PDB entry 8JJ2 | electron microscopy, 4.30 A resolution (low resolution: residue-level contacts below are approximate; hydrogen-bond / salt-bridge calls are withheld) | chains B and C of the 6 polymer chains in the assembly

Chain B:
Name: Glutamate receptor ionotropic, NMDA 1
From: Homo sapiens
UniProt: Q05586 (NMDZ1_HUMAN); residue numbers follow UniProt; this construct covers 1-847
Chain sequence (847 residues; numbered 1 to 847; the number before each row is that of its first residue):
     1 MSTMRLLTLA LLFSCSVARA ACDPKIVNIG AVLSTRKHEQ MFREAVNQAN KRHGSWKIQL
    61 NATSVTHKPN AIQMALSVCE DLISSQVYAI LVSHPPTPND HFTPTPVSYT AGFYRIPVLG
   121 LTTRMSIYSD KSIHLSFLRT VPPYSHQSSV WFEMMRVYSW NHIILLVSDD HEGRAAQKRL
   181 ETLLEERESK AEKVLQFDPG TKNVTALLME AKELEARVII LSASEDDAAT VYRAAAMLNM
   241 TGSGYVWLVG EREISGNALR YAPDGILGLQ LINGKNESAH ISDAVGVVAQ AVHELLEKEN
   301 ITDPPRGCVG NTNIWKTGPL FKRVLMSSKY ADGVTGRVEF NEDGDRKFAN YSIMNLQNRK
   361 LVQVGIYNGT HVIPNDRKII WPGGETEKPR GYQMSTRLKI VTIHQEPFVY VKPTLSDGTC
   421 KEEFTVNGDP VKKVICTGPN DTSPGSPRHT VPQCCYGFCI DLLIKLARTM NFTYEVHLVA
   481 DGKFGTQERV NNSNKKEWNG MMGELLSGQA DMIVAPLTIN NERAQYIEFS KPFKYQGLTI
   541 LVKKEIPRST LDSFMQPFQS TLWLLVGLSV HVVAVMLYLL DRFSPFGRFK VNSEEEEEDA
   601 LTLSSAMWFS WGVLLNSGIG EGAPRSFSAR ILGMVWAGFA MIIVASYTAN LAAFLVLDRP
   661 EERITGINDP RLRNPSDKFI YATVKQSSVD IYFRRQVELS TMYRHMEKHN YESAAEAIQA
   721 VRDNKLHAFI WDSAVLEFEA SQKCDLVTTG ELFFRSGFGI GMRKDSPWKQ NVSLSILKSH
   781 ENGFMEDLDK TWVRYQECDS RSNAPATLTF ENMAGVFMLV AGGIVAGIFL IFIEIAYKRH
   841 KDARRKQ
Disordered / not traced: 1-24, 545-549, 585-602, 620-625, 797-808, 845-847
Disulfides: C79-C308, C420-C454, C436-C455
Covalent attachments: N-acetylglucosamine (NAG) linked to N61, N276, N471, N771
Swiss-Prot annotation at these positions:
  - region: L603 to P624 (Pore-forming)
  - binding site (glycine): P516, T518, R523, S688, D732
  - glycosylation (N-linked (GlcNAc...) asparagine): N61, N203, N239, N276, N300, N350, N368, N440, N471, N491, N674, N771
  - natural variant: R217 (R217W: In NDHMSR), D227 (D227H: In NDHMSR; uncertain significance), R306 (R306Q: Found in a patient with schizophrenia; uncertain significance), D552 (D552E: In NDHMSD), P557 (P557R: In NDHMSD), S560 (S560SS: In NDHMSD), G618 (G618R: In NDHMSD), G620 (G620R: In NDHMSD), A637 (A637S: In NDHMSD; uncertain significance; A637V: In NDHMSD; uncertain significance), G638 (G638A: In NDHMSD; G638V: In NDHMSD), M641 (M641I: In NDHMSD; M641L: In NDHMSD; M641V: In NDHMSD), I642 (I642T: In NDHMSD; uncertain significance), 14 further natural variant entries in UniProt
  - mutagenesis: I642 (I642L: Slight decrease in glutamate and glycine agonist potency; mutant channels are activated at 2-fold higher glutamate and glycine concentrations), V644 (V644M: Increase in glutamate and glycine agonist potency; mutant channels are activated lower glutamate and glycine concentrations), A653 (A653G: Increase in glutamate and glycine agonist potency; mutant channels are activated lower glutamate and glycine concentrations), M813 (M813V: Slight decrease in glycine agonist potency; no effect on glutamate agonist potency)

Chain C:
Name: Glutamate receptor ionotropic, NMDA 2A
From: Homo sapiens
UniProt: Q12879 (NMDE1_HUMAN); residue numbers follow UniProt; this construct covers 1-841
Chain sequence (841 residues; numbered 1 to 841; the number before each row is that of its first residue):
     1 MGRVGYWTLL VLPALLVWRG PAPSAAAEKG PPALNIAVML GHSHDVTERE LRTLWGPEQA
    61 AGLPLDVNVV ALLMNRTDPK SLITHVCDLM SGARIHGLVF GDDTDQEAVA QMLDFISSHT
   121 FVPILGIHGG ASMIMADKDP TSTFFQFGAS IQQQATVMLK IMQDYDWHVF SLVTTIFPGY
   181 REFISFVKTT VDNSFVGWDM QNVITLDTSF EDAKTQVQLK KIHSSVILLY CSKDEAVLIL
   241 SEARSLGLTG YDFFWIVPSL VSGNTELIPK EFPSGLISVS YDDWDYSLEA RVRDGIGILT
   301 TAASSMLEKF SYIPEAKASC YGQMERPEVP MHTLHPFMVN VTWDGKDLSF TEEGYQVHPR
   361 LVVIVLNKDR EWEKVGKWEN HTLSLRHAVW PRYKSFSDCE PDDNHLSIVT LEEAPFVIVE
   421 DIDPLTETCV RNTVPCRKFV KINNSTNEGM NVKKCCKGFC IDILKKLSRT VKFTYDLYLV
   481 TNGKHGKKVN NVWNGMIGEV VYQRAVMAVG SLTINEERSE VVDFSVPFVE TGISVMVSRS
   541 NGTVSPSAFL EPFSASVWVM MFVMLLIVSA IAVFVFEYFS PVGYNRNLAK GKAPHGPSFT
   601 IGKAIWLLWG LVFNNSVPVQ NPKGTTSKIM VSVWAFFAVI FLASYTANLA AFMIQEEFVD
   661 QVTGLSDKKF QRPHDYSPPF RFGTVPNGST ERNIRNNYPY MHQYMTKFNQ KGVEDALVSL
   721 KTGKLDAFIY DAAVLNYKAG RDEGCKLVTI GSGYIFATTG YGIALQKGSP WKRQIDLALL
   781 QFVGDGEMEE LETLWLTGIC HNEKNEVMSS QLDIDNMAGV FYMLAAAMAL SLITFIWEHL
   841 F
Disordered / not traced: 1-33, 540-543, 582-597, 621-624, 656-659, 797-809, 838-841
Disulfides: C87-C320, C429-C455, C436-C456
Swiss-Prot annotation at these positions:
  - region: F599 to Q620 (Pore-forming)
  - binding site (Zn(2+)): H44, H128, E266, D282
  - binding site (L-glutamate): S511, T513, R518, S689, T690, D731
  - site: N614 (Functional determinant of NMDA receptors)
  - glycosylation (N-linked (GlcNAc...) asparagine): N75, N340, N380, N443, N444, N541, N687
  - natural variant: P57 (P57L: Found in a cutaneous malignant melanoma sample), P79 (P79R: In FESD), T143 (T143I: Found in a patient with autism spectrum disorder; uncertain significance), F183 (F183I: In FESD; uncertain significance), I184 (I184S: In FESD; uncertain significance), T189 (T189N: Found in a patient with schizophrenia; uncertain significance), C231 (C231Y: In FESD; uncertain significance), A243 (A243V: In FESD), D252 (D252N: Found in a cutaneous malignant melanoma sample), S278 (S278F: Found in a cutaneous malignant melanoma sample), A290 (A290V: In FESD; uncertain significance), G295 (G295S: In FESD; uncertain significance), 72 further natural variant entries in UniProt
  - mutagenesis: P552 (P552A: Changed glutamate-gated calcium ion channel activity characterized by increased desensitization ...), S632 (S632F: No effect on localization to the cell membrane. No effect on agonist potency and channel activation by glutamate and glycine), T646 (T646R: No effect on localization to the cell membrane. Results in increased glycine potency and channel activation at lower agonist concentrations)

Interface between chain B and chain C:
Pairs across the interface (87):
  P69(B) - Q323(C)
  A71(B) - Y321(C)
  A71(B) - G322(C)
  I72(B) - I83(C)
  I72(B) - Y321(C)
  A75(B) - K80(C)
  A75(B) - I83(C)
  C79(B) - K80(C)
  P106(B) - F115(C)
  Y109(B) - Q111(C)
  Y109(B) - M112(C)
  F113(B) - T77(C)
  F113(B) - D78(C)
  F113(B) - P79(C)
  F113(B) - A108(C)
  F113(B) - V109(C)
  Y114(B) - D78(C)
  Y114(B) - P79(C)
  R115(B) - Q106(C)
  R115(B) - E107(C)
  D130(B) - P178(C)
  K131(B) - P178(C)
  S132(B) - M135(C)
  I133(B) - Q111(C)
  I133(B) - M135(C)
  I133(B) - A136(C)
  I133(B) - D137(C)
  H171(B) - D137(C)
  K178(B) - E182(C)
  T182(B) - R181(C)
  E185(B) - R181(C)
  C308(B) - D78(C)
  C308(B) - K80(C)
  V309(B) - R76(C)
  V309(B) - D78(C)
  V309(B) - S81(C)
  G310(B) - R76(C)
  G310(B) - D78(C)
  N311(B) - D78(C)
  T312(B) - R76(C)
  T312(B) - T77(C)
  I314(B) - Q106(C)
  R323(B) - F210(C)
  Q487(B) - F195(C)
  E488(B) - F195(C)
  R489(B) - F195(C)
  N494(B) - N193(C)
  N494(B) - S194(C)
  K495(B) - N193(C)
  K495(B) - F195(C)
  K496(B) - D192(C)
  K496(B) - N193(C)
  K496(B) - S194(C)
  K496(B) - F195(C)
  Y526(B) - D192(C)
  Q556(B) - Q811(C)
  P557(B) - S810(C)
  F558(B) - S810(C)
  F558(B) - Q811(C)
  Q559(B) - Q811(C)
  L562(B) - Q811(C)
  L614(B) - N615(C)
  F627(B) - T834(C)
  F627(B) - W837(C)
  R630(B) - G602(C)
  I631(B) - S831(C)
  I631(B) - T834(C)
  M634(B) - W609(C)
  M634(B) - L830(C)
  A637(B) - W609(C)
  A637(B) - F613(C)
  G638(B) - M823(C)
  A640(B) - F613(C)
  M641(B) - M823(C)
  I642(B) - V820(C)
  I642(B) - M823(C)
  S646(B) - L812(C)
  T648(B) - L649(C)
  A649(B) - S810(C)
  N650(B) - S810(C)
  N650(B) - Q811(C)
  N650(B) - L812(C)
  A653(B) - S810(C)
  N674(B) - R741(C)
  V697(B) - R431(C)
  V697(B) - N432(C)
  R704(B) - E420(C)
Also at the interface, not in a pair above, chain B (68 interface residues in all): N70, F102, T110, G112, E342, L565, F609, V613, S626, F639, V644, A645, A652
Also at the interface, not in a pair above, chain C (57 interface residues in all): N75, I176, G179, S209, P327, F549, I605, W606, V617, T646, M817

Overview:
Chain B and chain C form an interface of 68 and 57 residues respectively. N-acetylglucosamine is covalently
linked to N61(B), N276(B), N471(B) and N771(B).
Here chain B is Glutamate receptor ionotropic, NMDA 1 and chain C is Glutamate receptor ionotropic, NMDA 2A,
both from Homo sapiens. Entry 8JJ2 (Cryo-EM structure of GluN1-2A NMDAR in complex with human Fab2G7 in one
fab conformation) was determined by electron microscopy together with 8JIZ, 8JJ0 and 8JJ1 from the same study.
